PDB entry 2W4C | X-ray diffraction, 1.52 A resolution | chain A

Chain A:
Molecule: Acylphosphatase-1
Organism: Homo sapiens
Notes: EC 3.6.1.7
Reference sequence: P07311 (ACYP1_HUMAN); residues 0-98 here correspond to UniProt positions 1-99 (UniProt number = residue number + 1)
Sequence (99 residues; row label = number of the first residue in the row; numbering starts at 0):
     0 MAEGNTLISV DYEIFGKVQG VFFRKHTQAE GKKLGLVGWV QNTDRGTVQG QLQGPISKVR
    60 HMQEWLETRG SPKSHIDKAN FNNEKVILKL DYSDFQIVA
Not modelled in the structure: 0-3
Differences from the reference sequence: engineered mutation A98 (Lys99 in P07311)
Reported in the primary citation:
  - conformationally variable residues (side-chain flip): R23 (from molecular simulation)
  - catalytic residues: R23 (citing earlier work)

In short:
The paper reports the catalytic residue R23; conformational variability at R23.
Chain A is Acylphosphatase-1 (Homo sapiens); the structure, Human common-type acylphosphatase variant, A99,
was determined by X-ray diffraction, deposited together with 2W4P and 2VH7.
